Entry 6SOF (electron microscopy, 4.30 A resolution (low resolution: residue-level contacts below are approximate; hydrogen-bond / salt-bridge calls are withheld)); this record covers chains C and F of the 12 polymer chains in the assembly.

== Chain C ==
Name: Insulin receptor
From: Homo sapiens
Notes: EC 2.7.10.1
Reference sequence: P06213 (INSR_HUMAN), isoform P06213-2; residues 1-719 here correspond to UniProt positions 28-746 (UniProt number = residue number + 27)
Amino-acid sequence (719 residues; row label = number of the first residue in the row):
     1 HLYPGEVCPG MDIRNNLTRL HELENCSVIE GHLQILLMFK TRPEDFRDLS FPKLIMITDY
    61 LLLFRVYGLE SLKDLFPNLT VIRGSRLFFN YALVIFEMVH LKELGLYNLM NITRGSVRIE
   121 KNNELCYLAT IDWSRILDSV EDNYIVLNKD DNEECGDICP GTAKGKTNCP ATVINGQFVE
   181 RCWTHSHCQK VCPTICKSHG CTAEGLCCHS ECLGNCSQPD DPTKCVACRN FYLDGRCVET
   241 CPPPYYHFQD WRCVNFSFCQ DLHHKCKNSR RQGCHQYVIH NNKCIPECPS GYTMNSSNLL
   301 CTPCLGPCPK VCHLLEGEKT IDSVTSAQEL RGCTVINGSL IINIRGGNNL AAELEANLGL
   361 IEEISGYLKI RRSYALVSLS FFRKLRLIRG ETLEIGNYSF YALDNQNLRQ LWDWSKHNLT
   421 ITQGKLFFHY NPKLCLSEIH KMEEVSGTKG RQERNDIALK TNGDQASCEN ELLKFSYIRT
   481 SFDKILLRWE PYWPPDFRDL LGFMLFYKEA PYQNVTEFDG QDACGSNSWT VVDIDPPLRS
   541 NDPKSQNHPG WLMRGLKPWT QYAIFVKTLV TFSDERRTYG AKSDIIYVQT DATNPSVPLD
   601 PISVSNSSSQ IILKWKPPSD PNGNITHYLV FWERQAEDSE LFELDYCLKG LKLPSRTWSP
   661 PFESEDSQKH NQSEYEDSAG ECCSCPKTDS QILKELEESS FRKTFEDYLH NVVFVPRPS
Cystine bridges: Cys8-Cys26, Cys126-Cys155, Cys159-Cys182, Cys192-Cys201, Cys196-Cys207, Cys208-Cys216, Cys212-Cys225, Cys228-Cys237, Cys241-Cys253, Cys259-Cys284, Cys266-Cys274, Cys288-Cys301, Cys304-Cys308, Cys312-Cys333, Cys435-Cys468, Cys682-Cys685
Swiss-Prot annotation at these positions:
  - region: Glu706 to Phe714 (Insulin-binding)
  - site: Phe39 (Insulin-binding)
  - modified residue: Ser373 (Phosphoserine), Tyr374 (Phosphotyrosine), Ser380 (Phosphoserine)
  - glycosylation (N-linked (GlcNAc...) asparagine): Asn16, Asn25, Asn78, Asn111, Asn215, Asn255, Asn295, Asn337, Asn397, Asn418, Asn514, Asn606, Asn624, Asn671
Reported in the primary citation:
  - self-association interface (contacts with another copy of this molecule): Tyr646 to Lys649

== Chain F ==
Name: Insulin
From: Homo sapiens
Reference sequence: P01308 (INS_HUMAN); residues 1-30 here correspond to UniProt positions 25-54 (UniProt number = residue number + 24)
Amino-acid sequence (30 residues; each row starts with the number of its first residue):
     1 FVNQHLCGSH LVEALYLVCG ERGFFYTPKT

== How chain C and chain F interact ==
Residue-residue contacts (15; chain C residue first):
  Pro495(C) with His5(F)
  Asp496(C) with Cys7(F)
  Phe497(C) with Cys7(F)
  Arg498(C) with Cys7(F)
  Arg539(C) with His10(F)
  His710(C) with Val12(F)
  Val713(C) with Phe25(F)
  Phe714(C) with Phe24(F)
  Pro716(C) with Phe25(F); Tyr26(F); Thr27(F); Thr30(F)
  Arg717(C) with Phe25(F); Thr27(F)
  Ser719(C) with Phe25(F)
Other interface residues (no listed pair), chain C (13 interface residues in all): Trp493, Asp542
Other interface residues (no listed pair), chain F (12 interface residues in all): Gln4, Gly8, Glu13

== In short ==
Chain C and chain F form an interface of 13 and 12 residues respectively. From the paper: a self-association
interface involving Tyr646(C).
Here chain C is Insulin receptor and chain F is Insulin, both from Homo sapiens. Entry 6SOF (human insulin
receptor ectodomain bound by 4 insulin) was determined by electron microscopy.
